8K7S - chains A and E of the 3 polymer chains in the assembly; structure by electron microscopy, 3.51 A resolution.

== Chain A ==
Name: FCER1A
From: Homo sapiens
Amino-acid sequence (280 residues; each row starts with the number of its first residue):
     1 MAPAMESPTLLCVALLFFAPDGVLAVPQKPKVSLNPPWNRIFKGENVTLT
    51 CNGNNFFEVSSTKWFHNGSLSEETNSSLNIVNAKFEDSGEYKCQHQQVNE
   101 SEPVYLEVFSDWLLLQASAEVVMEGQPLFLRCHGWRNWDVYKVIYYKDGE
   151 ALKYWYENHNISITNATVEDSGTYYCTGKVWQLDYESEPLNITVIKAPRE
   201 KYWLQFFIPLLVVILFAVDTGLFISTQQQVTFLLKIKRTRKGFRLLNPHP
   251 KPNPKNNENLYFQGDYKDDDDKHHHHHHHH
Unresolved in the structure: 1-28, 196-280
Cystine bridges: Cys-51/Cys-93, Cys-132/Cys-176
Glycans and other covalent adducts: N-acetylglucosamine (NAG) linked to Asn-46, Asn-160, Asn-191; glycan linked to Asn-67

== Chain E ==
Name: IgE Fc
From: Mus musculus
Amino-acid sequence (356 residues; numbered 72 to 427; the number before each row is that of its first residue):
    72 METGLRWLLLVAVLKGVQCVRPVNITDPTLELLHSSCDPNAFHSTIQLYC
   122 FIYGHILNDVSVSWLMDDREITDTLAQTVLIKEEGKLASTCSKLNITEQQ
   172 WMSESTFTCKVTSQGVDYLAHTRRCPDHEPRGVITYLIPPSPLDLYQNGA
   222 PKLTCLVVDLESEKNVNVTWNQEKKTSVSASQWYTKHHNNATTSITSILP
   272 VVAKDWIEGYGYQCIVDHPDFPKPIVRSITKTPGQRSAPEVYVFPPPEEE
   322 SEDKRTLTCLIQNFFPEDISVQWLGDGKLISNSQHSTTTPLKSNGSNQGF
   372 FIFSRLEVAKTLWTQRKQFTCQVIHEALQKPRKLEKTISTSLGNTSLRPS
   422 HHHHHH
Unresolved in the structure: 72-97, 415-427
Cystine bridges: Cys-121/Cys-180, Cys-226/Cys-285, Cys-330/Cys-392
Glycans and other covalent adducts: N-acetylglucosamine (NAG) linked to Asn-238; glycan linked to Asn-261

== How chain A and chain E interact ==
Pairs across the interface (11):
  Lys-142(A) / Asp-230(E)  salt bridge
  Ile-144(A) / Asn-261(E)
  Ala-151(A) / Asn-260(E)
  Tyr-154(A) / Asp-230(E)
  Tyr-154(A) / Asn-261(E)
  Tyr-154(A) / Ala-262(E)
  Tyr-154(A) / Thr-263(E)
  Tyr-156(A) / Arg-202(E)
  Tyr-156(A) / Gly-203(E)
  Tyr-156(A) / Glu-232(E)
  Glu-157(A) / Arg-202(E)  salt bridge
Interface residues without a listed pair, chain A (9 interface residues in all): Tyr-146, Lys-153, Trp-155
Interface residues without a listed pair, chain E (9 interface residues in all): Leu-231

== In short ==
The chain A/chain E interface involves 9 residues from each chain; the contacts include 2 salt bridges. Polar
pairs include Lys-142(A)/Asp-230(E) and Glu-157(A)/Arg-202(E).
Here chain A is FCER1A (Homo sapiens) and chain E is IgE Fc (Mus musculus). Entry 8K7S (Human Fc epsilon RI in
complex with mIgE Fc (TMD disordered)) was determined by electron microscopy together with 8K7R, 8K7T and 8YRJ
from the same study.
